Entry 8G02 (electron microscopy, 3.50 A resolution); this record covers chains A and F of the 6 polymer chains in the assembly.

# Chain A
Molecule: Phospho-N-acetylmuramoyl-pentapeptide-transferase
Source organism: Escherichia coli K-12
Notes: EC 2.7.8.13
Reference sequence: P0A6W3 (MRAY_ECOLI); residues 1-360 here = UniProt positions 1-360
Amino-acid sequence (360 residues; numbered 1 to 360; the number before each row is that of its first residue):
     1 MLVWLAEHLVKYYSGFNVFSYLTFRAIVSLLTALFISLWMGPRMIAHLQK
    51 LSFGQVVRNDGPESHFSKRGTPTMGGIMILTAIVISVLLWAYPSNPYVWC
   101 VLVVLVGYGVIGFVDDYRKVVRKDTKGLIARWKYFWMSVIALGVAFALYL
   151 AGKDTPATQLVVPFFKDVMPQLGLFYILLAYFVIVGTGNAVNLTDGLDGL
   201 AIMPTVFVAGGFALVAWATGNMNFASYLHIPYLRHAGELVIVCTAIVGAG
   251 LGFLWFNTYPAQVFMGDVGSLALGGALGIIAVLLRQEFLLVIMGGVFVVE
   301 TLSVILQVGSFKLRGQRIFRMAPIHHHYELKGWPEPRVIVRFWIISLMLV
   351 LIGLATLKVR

# Chain F
Molecule: Peptidyl-prolyl cis-trans isomerase
Source organism: Escherichia coli K-12
Notes: EC 5.2.1.8
Reference sequence: D6IEN4 (D6IEN4_ECOLX); residues 1-154 here = UniProt positions 1-154
Amino-acid sequence (154 residues; row label = number of the first residue in the row):
     1 MKVAKDLVVSLAYQVRTEDGVLVDESPVSAPLDYLHGHGSLISGLETALE
    51 GHEVGDKFDVAVGANDAYGQYDENLVQRVPKDVFMGVDELQVGMRFLAET
   101 DQGPVPVEITAVEDDHVVVDGNHMLAGQNLKFNVEVVAIREATEEELAHG
   151 HVHG
Not modelled in the structure: 150-154

# Chain A / chain F interface
Pairs across the interface (11; chain A residue first):
  Ser67(A) with Asp101(F), hydrogen bond
  Lys68(A) with Asp101(F)
  Arg69(A) with Thr100(F); Asp101(F), salt bridge
  Phe311(A) with Gln70(F)
  Arg317(A) with Tyr71(F); Asp72(F), salt bridge; Glu73(F), salt bridge; Asn74(F)
  Arg320(A) with Asn74(F), hydrogen bond (backbone-side chain)
  Leu330(A) with Asn74(F)
Also at the interface, not in a pair above, chain F (8 interface residues in all): Gln77

# Overview
7 residues of chain A face 8 of chain F across their interface, with 2 hydrogen bonds and 3 salt bridges.
Polar contacts include Arg69(A)-Asp101(F), Arg317(A)-Asp72(F) and Arg317(A)-Glu73(F).
Chain A is Phospho-N-acetylmuramoyl-pentapeptide-transferase and chain F is Peptidyl-prolyl cis-trans
isomerase, both from Escherichia coli K-12; the structure, YES Complex - E. coli MraY, Protein E PhiX174, E.
coli SlyD, was determined by electron microscopy (same publication as 8G01).
